Entry 8DNT (X-ray diffraction, 3.18 A resolution); this record covers chains A and B of the 5 polymer chains in the assembly.

[Chain A]
Name: T-cell receptor alpha chain
Organism: Homo sapiens
Notes: fragment: TCR alpha from TRAV 12-2
Sequence (203 residues; each row starts with the number of its first residue):
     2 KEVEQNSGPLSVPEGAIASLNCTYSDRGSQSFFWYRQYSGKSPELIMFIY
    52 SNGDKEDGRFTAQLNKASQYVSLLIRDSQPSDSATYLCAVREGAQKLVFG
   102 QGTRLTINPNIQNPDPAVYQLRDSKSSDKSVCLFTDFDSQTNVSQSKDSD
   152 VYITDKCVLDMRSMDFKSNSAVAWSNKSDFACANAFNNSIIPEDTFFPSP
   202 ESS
Unresolved in the structure: 2, 202-204
Cystine bridges: Cys-23/Cys-89, Cys-133/Cys-183
Reported in the primary citation:
  - mutagenesis - S32Y (17 kcal/mol): decreased binding to LLL-HLA-A2 (from molecular simulation)

[Chain B]
Name: T-cell receptor beta chain
Organism: Homo sapiens
Notes: fragment: TCR beta from TRBV 7-2
Sequence (244 residues; numbered 1 to 244; the number before each row is that of its first residue):
     1 GAGVSQSPSNKVTEKGKDVELRCDPISGHTALYWYRQSLGQGLEFLIYFQ
    51 GNSAPDKSGLPSDRFSAERTGGSVSTLTIQRTQQEDSAVYLCASSLDLGA
   101 DEQFFGPGTRLTVLEDLKNVFPPEVAVFEPSEAEISHTQKATLVCLATGF
   151 YPDHVELSWWVNGKEVHSGVCTDPQPLKEQPALNDSRYALSSRLRVSATF
   201 WQNPRNHFRCQVQFYGLSENDEWTQDRAKPVTQIVSAEAWGRAD
Unresolved in the structure: 1-2
Cystine bridges: Cys-23/Cys-92, Cys-145/Cys-210

[Interface between chain A and chain B]
Inter-chain disulfides: Cys-158(A)/Cys-171(B)
Pairs across the interface (86; chain A residue first):
  Phe-34(A) / Asp-101(B)
  Tyr-36(A) / Gln-103(B)
  Gln-38(A) / Gln-37(B)  hydrogen bond
  Ser-40(A) / Pro-174(B)
  Lys-42(A) / Pro-107(B)
  Ser-43(A) / Leu-91(B)
  Ser-43(A) / Phe-105(B)
  Ser-43(A) / Gly-106(B)  hydrogen bond (side chain-backbone)
  Ser-43(A) / Pro-107(B)
  Pro-44(A) / Leu-43(B)  hydrophobic
  Pro-44(A) / Leu-91(B)
  Pro-44(A) / Phe-105(B)
  Leu-46(A) / Asp-101(B)
  Leu-46(A) / Glu-102(B)  hydrogen bond (backbone-side chain)
  Tyr-51(A) / Asp-101(B)  hydrogen bond
  Arg-92(A) / Leu-98(B)
  Arg-92(A) / Gly-99(B)
  Arg-92(A) / Ala-100(B)  hydrogen bond (side chain-backbone)
  Gln-96(A) / Tyr-48(B)
  Gln-96(A) / Leu-98(B)
  Gln-96(A) / Gly-99(B)
  Lys-97(A) / Tyr-33(B)
  Lys-97(A) / Phe-45(B)
  Leu-98(A) / Tyr-35(B)  hydrogen bond (backbone-side chain)
  Leu-98(A) / Gln-103(B)
  Phe-100(A) / Leu-43(B)  hydrophobic
  Gln-102(A) / Gly-40(B)
  Gln-102(A) / Gln-41(B)
  Gln-102(A) / Gly-42(B)
  Asp-116(A) / His-137(B)  salt bridge
  Asp-116(A) / Thr-138(B)
  Tyr-120(A) / Ser-131(B)
  Tyr-120(A) / Ala-133(B)
  Tyr-120(A) / Glu-134(B)
  Tyr-120(A) / His-137(B)
  Tyr-120(A) / Thr-138(B)
  Gln-121(A) / Ser-131(B)  hydrogen bond (backbone-side chain)
  Leu-122(A) / Phe-128(B)  hydrophobic
  Leu-122(A) / Glu-129(B)
  Leu-122(A) / Thr-142(B)
  Leu-122(A) / Val-144(B)  hydrophobic
  Arg-123(A) / Phe-128(B)
  Arg-123(A) / Glu-129(B)  salt bridge
  Arg-123(A) / Pro-130(B)  hydrogen bond (side chain-backbone)
  Arg-123(A) / Glu-132(B)  salt bridge
  Arg-123(A) / Trp-201(B)
  Arg-123(A) / Arg-242(B)
  Ser-125(A) / Val-127(B)  hydrogen bond (side chain-backbone)
  Ser-125(A) / Glu-129(B)
  Ser-127(A) / Ala-126(B)
  Lys-130(A) / Phe-128(B)
  Lys-130(A) / Thr-148(B)
  Val-132(A) / Phe-128(B)  hydrophobic
  Val-132(A) / Leu-146(B)  hydrophobic
  Leu-134(A) / Thr-142(B)
  Leu-134(A) / Val-144(B)  hydrophobic
  Thr-136(A) / Glu-134(B)
  Thr-136(A) / Arg-195(B)  hydrogen bond
  Asp-137(A) / Arg-195(B)  salt bridge
  Tyr-153(A) / Leu-177(B)  hydrophobic
  Tyr-153(A) / Glu-179(B)  hydrogen bond (side chain-backbone)
  Thr-155(A) / Asp-173(B)
  Thr-155(A) / Leu-177(B)
  Thr-155(A) / Ser-191(B)
  Thr-155(A) / Arg-193(B)  hydrogen bond
  Asp-156(A) / Asp-173(B)
  Asp-156(A) / Arg-193(B)
  Cys-158(A) / Cys-171(B)  disulfide
  Leu-160(A) / Val-170(B)
  Leu-160(A) / Cys-171(B)  hydrophobic
  Asp-161(A) / Ser-168(B)  hydrogen bond
  Asp-161(A) / Gly-169(B)  hydrogen bond (backbone-backbone)
  Met-162(A) / Ser-168(B)
  Met-162(A) / Val-196(B)  hydrophobic
  Met-162(A) / Ser-197(B)
  Arg-163(A) / Ser-168(B)  hydrogen bond (backbone-side chain)
  Met-165(A) / Lys-140(B)
  Phe-167(A) / Lys-140(B)
  Ser-169(A) / Arg-195(B)
  Ser-171(A) / Arg-193(B)  hydrogen bond
  Ala-172(A) / Arg-193(B)
  Val-173(A) / Ser-191(B)
  Val-173(A) / Arg-193(B)
  Trp-175(A) / Leu-146(B)  hydrophobic
  Trp-175(A) / Thr-148(B)
  Phe-197(A) / His-137(B)
Other interface residues (no listed pair), chain A (48 interface residues in all): Glu-45, Phe-49, Ile-154, Lys-157, Val-159
Other interface residues (no listed pair), chain B (54 interface residues in all): Gly-108, Thr-172, Lys-178, Ala-189

[In short]
48 residues of chain A and 54 residues of chain B are in contact; the contacts include 1 disulfide bond, 16
hydrogen bonds and 4 salt bridges. Among the polar pairs are Asp-116(A)/His-137(B), Arg-123(A)/Glu-129(B) and
Arg-123(A)/Glu-132(B). From the paper: S32Y of chain A reduces binding to LLL-HLA-A2.
Chain A is T-cell receptor alpha chain and chain B is T-cell receptor beta chain, both from Homo sapiens; the
structure, SARS-CoV-2 specific T cell receptor, was determined by X-ray diffraction.
